PDB entry 6WKK | electron microscopy, 6.10 A resolution (low resolution: residue-level contacts below are approximate; hydrogen-bond / salt-bridge calls are withheld) | chains S and T of the 24 polymer chains in the assembly

# Chain S (and T)
Molecule: Gp26 capsid decoration protein
Source organism: Bacillus virus G
Notes: chain T of this document is another copy of the same molecule, construct and numbering; everything in this record applies to it too
UniProtKB: G3MB96 (G3MB96_9CAUD); residue numbers follow UniProt; this construct covers 16-165
Amino-acid sequence (150 residues; each row starts with the number of its first residue):
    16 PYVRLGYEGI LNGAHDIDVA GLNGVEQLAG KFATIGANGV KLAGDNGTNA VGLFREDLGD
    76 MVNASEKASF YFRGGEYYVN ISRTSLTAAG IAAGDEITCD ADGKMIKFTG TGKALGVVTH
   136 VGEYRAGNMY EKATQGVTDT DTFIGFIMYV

# Chain S / chain T interface
Residue-residue contacts (64):
  Leu37(S) - Gln42(T)
  Asn38(S) - Gly39(T)
  Asn38(S) - Val40(T)
  Asn38(S) - Asp115(T)
  Asn38(S) - Ala116(T)
  Asn38(S) - Asp117(T)
  Gly39(S) - Gln42(T)
  Gly39(S) - Asp115(T)
  Gly39(S) - Ala116(T)
  Val40(S) - Ala44(T)
  Val40(S) - Gly89(T)
  Val40(S) - Asp115(T)
  Glu41(S) - Gln42(T)
  Glu41(S) - Leu43(T)
  Glu41(S) - Ala44(T)
  Glu71(S) - Ala44(T)
  Glu71(S) - Gly89(T)
  Asp72(S) - Arg88(T)
  Asp72(S) - Gly89(T)
  Asp72(S) - Gly90(T)
  Leu73(S) - Phe87(T)
  Leu73(S) - Arg88(T)
  Leu73(S) - Gly89(T)
  Ala83(S) - Leu73(T)
  Phe85(S) - Leu73(T)
  Tyr86(S) - Asp72(T)
  Tyr86(S) - Lys82(T)
  Tyr86(S) - Ala83(T)
  Tyr86(S) - Tyr86(T)
  Tyr86(S) - Arg88(T)
  Phe87(S) - Glu71(T)
  Phe87(S) - Asp72(T)
  Phe87(S) - Leu73(T)
  Phe87(S) - Gly74(T)
  Phe87(S) - Asp75(T)
  Phe87(S) - Lys82(T)
  Arg88(S) - Arg88(T)
  Gly89(S) - Glu71(T)
  Gly89(S) - Gly89(T)
  Gly89(S) - Tyr93(T)
  Gly90(S) - Ala44(T)
  Gly90(S) - Gly45(T)
  Gly90(S) - Lys46(T)
  Gly90(S) - Asp75(T)
  Glu91(S) - Leu43(T)
  Glu91(S) - Ala44(T)
  Glu91(S) - Gly45(T)
  Glu91(S) - Glu111(T)
  Tyr93(S) - Leu43(T)
  Tyr93(S) - Ala44(T)
  Tyr145(S) - Asn53(T)
  Tyr145(S) - Leu73(T)
  Tyr145(S) - Gly74(T)
  Tyr145(S) - Met76(T)
  Lys147(S) - Phe47(T)
  Lys147(S) - Lys56(T)
  Ala148(S) - Phe47(T)
  Ala148(S) - Met76(T)
  Thr149(S) - Phe47(T)
  Thr149(S) - Asp75(T)
  Thr149(S) - Glu111(T)
  Gln150(S) - Gly74(T)
  Gln150(S) - Asp75(T)
  Gly151(S) - Asp75(T)
Interface residues without a listed pair, chain S (26 interface residues in all): Gly74, Tyr92, Val152
Interface residues without a listed pair, chain T (30 interface residues in all): Val55, Cys114

# Summary
Chain S and chain T form an interface of 26 and 30 residues respectively.
Both chains are Gp26 capsid decoration protein (Bacillus virus G). Entry 6WKK (Phage G gp27 major capsid
proteins and gp26 decoration proteins) was determined by electron microscopy.
